8UAE - chains A and L of the 18 polymer chains in the assembly; structure by electron microscopy, 3.25 A resolution.

# Chain A (and L)
Molecule: SIR2-like domain-containing protein
From: Escherichia coli
Notes: chain L of this document is another copy of the same molecule, construct and numbering; everything in this record applies to it too
UniProt: A0A7B5N0T7 (A0A7B5N0T7_ECOLX); residue numbers follow UniProt; this construct covers 1-415
Amino-acid sequence (415 residues; row label = number of the first residue in the row):
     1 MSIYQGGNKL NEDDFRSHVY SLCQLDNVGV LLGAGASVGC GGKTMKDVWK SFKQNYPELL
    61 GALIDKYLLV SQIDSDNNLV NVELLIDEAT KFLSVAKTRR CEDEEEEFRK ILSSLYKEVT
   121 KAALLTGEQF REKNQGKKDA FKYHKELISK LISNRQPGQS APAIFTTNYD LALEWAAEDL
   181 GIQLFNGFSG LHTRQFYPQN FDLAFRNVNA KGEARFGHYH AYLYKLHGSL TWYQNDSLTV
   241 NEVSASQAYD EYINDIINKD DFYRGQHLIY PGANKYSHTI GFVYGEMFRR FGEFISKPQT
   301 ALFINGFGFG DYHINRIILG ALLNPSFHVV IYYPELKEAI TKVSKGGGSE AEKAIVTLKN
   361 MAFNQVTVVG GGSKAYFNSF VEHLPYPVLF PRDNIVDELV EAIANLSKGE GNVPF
Unresolved in the structure: 1, 210-217, 408-415 (chain L: 1, 211-217, 392-415)
Residues lining bound ligands: Adenosine-5-Diphosphoribose (AR6; [(2R,3S,4R,5R)-5-(6-aminopurin-9-yl)-3,4-dihydroxy-oxolan-2-yl]methyl [hydroxy-[[(2R,3S,4R,5S)-3,4,5-trihydroxyoxolan-2-yl]methoxy]phosphoryl] hydrogen phosphate): Gly33, Ala34, Gly35, Val38, Thr44, Met45, Asn81, Glu83, Thr167, His227, Asn305, Gly306, Phe307, Gly308, Gly310, Asp311, Pro334, Glu335, Ala375, Tyr376, Phe377
What the authors report for this chain:
  - catalytic residues: His227, Asp311, His313
  - mutagenesis - H227A, D311A, H313A: abolished catalytic activity on NAD+
  - mutagenesis - H227A, D311A, H313A: decreased catalytic activity on single-stranded DNA
  - mutagenesis - H227A: decreased growth

# Chain A / chain L interface
Residue-residue contacts (41):
  Lys133(A) - Tyr233(L)
  Glu178(A) - Leu191(L)  hydrogen bond (side chain-backbone)
  Glu178(A) - His192(L)  salt bridge
  Glu178(A) - Thr193(L)
  Ser189(A) - Gln183(L)
  Leu191(A) - Glu178(L)
  Leu191(A) - Arg194(L)
  Leu191(A) - Glu242(L)
  His192(A) - Leu171(L)
  His192(A) - Glu178(L)  hydrogen bond (backbone-side chain)
  His192(A) - Ala245(L)
  Thr193(A) - Lys133(L)
  Thr193(A) - Asn134(L)
  Thr193(A) - Glu178(L)  hydrogen bond (backbone-side chain)
  Arg194(A) - Leu191(L)
  Asp202(A) - Asn207(L)  hydrogen bond (backbone-side chain)
  Asp202(A) - Val208(L)
  Leu203(A) - Phe205(L)  hydrophobic
  Leu203(A) - Arg206(L)
  Ala204(A) - Ala204(L)
  Ala204(A) - Phe205(L)
  Ala204(A) - Arg206(L)  hydrogen bond (backbone-backbone)
  Ala204(A) - Val208(L)  hydrophobic
  Phe205(A) - Ala204(L)
  Phe205(A) - Phe205(L)  hydrophobic
  Phe205(A) - Arg206(L)
  Arg206(A) - Leu203(L)
  Arg206(A) - Ala204(L)  hydrogen bond (backbone-backbone)
  Arg206(A) - Phe205(L)
  Arg206(A) - Arg206(L)
  Asn207(A) - Asp202(L)
  Val208(A) - Asp202(L)
  Tyr233(A) - Lys133(L)
  Ser237(A) - Asn134(L)
  Glu242(A) - Leu191(L)
  Ser244(A) - Gln247(L)  hydrogen bond
  Ala245(A) - His192(L)
  Ser246(A) - Gln247(L)
  Gln247(A) - Ser244(L)
  Gln247(A) - Ser246(L)
  Gln247(A) - Gln247(L)
Also at the interface, not in a pair above, chain A (29 interface residues in all): Asn134, Leu171, Glu174, Trp175, Gly190, Gln195, His218, Tyr222
Also at the interface, not in a pair above, chain L (29 interface residues in all): Glu174, Trp175, Phe185, Gly190, Asn209, His218, Val243

# Summary
Chain A and chain L each contribute 29 residues to their interface; the contacts include 7 hydrogen bonds and
1 salt bridge. Polar contacts include Glu178(A)-His192(L), Glu178(A)-Leu191(L) and Thr193(A)-Glu178(L). Chain
A binds Adenosine-5-Diphosphoribose. The paper reports catalytic residues His227(A), Asp311(A) and His313(A);
H227A, D311A and H313A of chain A abolish catalytic activity on NAD+.
Chain A and chain L are both SIR2-like domain-containing protein (Escherichia coli); the structure, E. coli
Sir2_HerA complex (12:6) with ATPgamaS, was determined by electron microscopy (same publication as 8SU9, 8SUW,
8SUB, 8SXX and 8UAF).
